8CGJ - chains A and K of the 16 polymer chains in the assembly; structure by electron microscopy, 1.79 A resolution.

[Chain A]
Molecule: 16S rRNA
Organism: Escherichia coli BW25113
Sequence (1540 nucleotides; each row starts with the number of its first residue):
     1 AAAUUGAAGA GUUUGAUCAU GGCUCAGAUU GAACGCUGGC GGCAGGCCUA ACACAUGCAA
    61 GUCGAACGGU AACAGGAAGA AGCUUGCUUC UUUGCUGACG AGUGGCGGAC GGGUGAGUAA
   121 UGUCUGGGAA ACUGCCUGAU GGAGGGGGAU AACUACUGGA AACGGUAGCU AAUACCGCAU
   181 AACGUCGCAA GACCAAAGAG GGGGACCUUC GGGCCUCUUG CCAUCGGAUG UGCCCAGAUG
   241 GGAUUAGCUA GUAGGUGGGG UAACGGCUCA CCUAGGCGAC GAUCCCUAGC UGGUCUGAGA
   301 GGAUGACCAG CCACACUGGA ACUGAGACAC GGUCCAGACU CCUACGGGAG GCAGCAGUGG
   361 GGAAUAUUGC ACAAUGGGCG CAAGCCUGAU GCAGCCAUGC CGCGUGUAUG AAGAAGCCCU
   421 UCGGGUUGUA AAGUACUUUC AGCGGGGAGG AAGGGAGUAA AGUUAAUACC UUUGCUCAUU
   481 GACGUUACCC GCAGAAGAAG CACCGGCUAA CUCCGUGCCA GCAGCCXCGG UAAUACGGAG
   541 GGUGCAAGCG UUAAUCGGAA UUACUGGGCG UAAAGCGCAC GCAGGCGGUU UGUUAAGUCA
   601 GAUGUGAAAU CCCCGGGCUC AACCUGGGAA CUGCAUCUGA UACUGGCAAG CUUGAGUCUC
   661 GUAGAGGGGG GUAGAAUUCC AGGUGUAGCG GUGAAAUGCG UAGAGAUCUG GAGGAAUACC
   721 GGUGGCGAAG GCGGCCCCCU GGACGAAGAC UGACGCUCAG GUGCGAAAGC GUGGGGAGCA
   781 AACAGGAUUA GAUACCCUGG UAGUCCACGC CGUAAACGAU GUCGACUUGG AGGUUGUGCC
   841 CUUGAGGCGU GGCUUCCGGA GCUAACGCGU UAAGUCGACC GCCUGGGGAG UACGGCCGCA
   901 AGGUUAAAAC UCAAAUGAAU UGACGGGGGC CCGCACAAGC GGUGGAGCAU GUGGUUUAAU
   961 UCGAUGXAAC GCGAAGAACC UUACCUGGUC UUGACAUCCA CGGAAGUUUU CAGAGAUGAG
  1021 AAUGUGCCUU CGGGAACCGU GAGACAGGUG CUGCAUGGCU GUCGUCAGCU CGUGUUGUGA
  1081 AAUGUUGGGU UAAGUCCCGC AACGAGCGCA ACCCUUAUCC UUUGUUGCCA GCGGUCCGGC
  1141 CGGGAACUCA AAGGAGACUG CCAGUGAUAA ACUGGAGGAA GGUGGGGAUG ACGUCAAGUC
  1201 AUCAUGGCCC UUACGACCAG GGCUACACAC GUGCUACAAU GGCGCAUACA AAGAGAAGCG
  1261 ACCUCGCGAG AGCAAGCGGA CCUCAUAAAG UGCGUCGUAG UCCGGAUUGG AGUCUGCAAC
  1321 UCGACUCCAU GAAGUCGGAA UCGCUAGUAA UCGUGGAUCA GAAUGCCACG GUGAAUACGU
  1381 UCCCGGGCCU UGUACACACC GCCCGUXACA CCAUGGGAGU GGGUUGCAAA AGAAGUAGGU
  1441 AGCUUAACCU UCGGGAGGGC GCUUACCACU UUGUGAUUCA UGACUGGGGU GAAGUCGUAA
  1501 CAAGGUAACC GUAGGGGAAC CUGCGGUUGG AUCACCUCCU
Not modelled in the structure: 1, 203-214, 840-846, 936-1060, 1113-1187, 1198-1381, 1535-1540
Modified positions: PSU (pseudouridine-5'-monophosphate) at position 516, G7M (N7-methyl-guanosine-5'-monophosphate) at position 527, 2MG (2N-methylguanosine-5'-monophosphate) at position 966, 5MC (5-methylcytidine-5'-monophosphate) at position 967, 2MG (2N-methylguanosine-5'-monophosphate) at position 1207, 4OC (4n,o2'-methylcytidine-5'-monophosphate) at position 1402, 5MC (5-methylcytidine-5'-monophosphate) at position 1407, UR3 (3-methyluridine-5'-monophoshate) at position 1498, 2MG (2N-methylguanosine-5'-monophosphate) at position 1516, MA6 (6N-dimethyladenosine-5'-monophoshate) at position 1518, MA6 (6N-dimethyladenosine-5'-monophoshate) at position 1519
Ion coordination: K+ site 1: G11, U12, G21, G22; Mg2+ site 1 near G21 (its only coordinating residue here); Mg2+ site 2: A59, U387; K+ site 2: G61, U62, G104, G105; Mg2+ site 3 near G100 (its only coordinating residue here); K+ site 3: G107, G324, G326; Mg2+ site 4: A109, G331; K+ site 4: A109, C110, G111; Mg2+ site 5 near G111 (its only coordinating residue here); K+ site 5: G115, G117, G289; Mg2+ site 6: A116, G117, G289; Mg2+ site 7 near G145 (its only coordinating residue here); 37 more Mg2+ sites not listed; 19 more K+ sites not listed
Small-molecule neighbours:
  - hydrated form of streptomycin (5I0; [(2S,3S,4S,5R,6S)-2-[(2R,3R,4R,5S)-2-[(1R,2S,3R,4R,5S,6R)-2,4-bis[[azaniumylidene(azanyl)methyl]amino]-3,5,6-tris(oxidanyl)cyclohexyl]oxy-4-[bis(oxidanyl)methyl]-5-methyl-4-oxidanyl-oxolan-3-yl]oxy-6-(hydroxymethyl)-4,5-bis(oxidanyl)oxan-3-yl]-methyl-azanium): U12, U13, U14, C526, G7M_527, C912, A913, A914, A915, U1490, G1491
  - tetracycline (TAC): G242, U244, A892, C893, A906, A907, A908

[Chain K]
Name: Small ribosomal subunit protein uS11
Organism: Escherichia coli BW25113
UniProt: P0A7R9 (RS11_ECOLI); residue numbers follow UniProt; this construct covers 1-129
Chain sequence (129 residues; row label = number of the first residue in the row):
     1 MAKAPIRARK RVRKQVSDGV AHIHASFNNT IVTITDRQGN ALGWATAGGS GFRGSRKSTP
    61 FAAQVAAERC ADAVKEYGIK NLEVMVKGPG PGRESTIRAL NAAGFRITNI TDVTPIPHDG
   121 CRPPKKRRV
Not modelled in the structure: 1-12
Sequence notes: modified residue (119)
Modified positions: Asp119 (beta-L-aspartic acid; IAS)

[Chain A / chain K interface]
Residue-residue contacts - 84 pairs, chain A then chain K:
  G674(A) with His118(K), hydrogen bond to the base
  A675(A) with Ile116(K), hydrogen bond to the sugar; Pro117(K), base contact; His118(K), hydrogen bond to the base; Gly120(K), base contact
  A676(A) with Pro115(K), phosphate contact; Ile116(K), sugar contact; Pro117(K), sugar contact; Cys121(K), base contact
  U677(A) with Pro115(K), phosphate contact; Cys121(K), hydrogen bond to the base
  G683(A) with Gly39(K), hydrogen bond to the base; Asn40(K), hydrogen bond to the base
  U684(A) with Asn40(K), sugar contact; Ala41(K), hydrogen bond to the sugar
  G685(A) with Ala41(K), sugar contact; Trp44(K), sugar contact
  U686(A) with Trp44(K), hydrogen bond to the sugar
  A687(A) with Trp44(K), sugar contact
  G688(A) with Trp44(K), sugar contact; Thr46(K), hydrogen bond to the phosphate; Gly49(K), sugar contact
  C689(A) with Asn29(K), hydrogen bond to the phosphate; Ile31(K), phosphate contact; Thr46(K), hydrogen bond to the phosphate; Gly48(K), hydrogen bond to the phosphate; Gly49(K), phosphate contact; Arg53(K), salt bridge to the phosphate
  G690(A) with Asn29(K), hydrogen bond to the phosphate; Arg53(K), hydrogen bond to the base
  G691(A) with Asn28(K), hydrogen bond to the phosphate; Arg53(K), hydrogen bond to the base; Lys57(K), hydrogen bond to the base
  U692(A) with Asn28(K), hydrogen bond to the phosphate; Gly54(K), base contact; Arg127(K), hydrogen bond to the phosphate
  G693(A) with Arg127(K), salt bridge to the phosphate
  A694(A) with Ser55(K), phosphate contact
  A695(A) with Gly54(K), phosphate contact
  A704(A) with Trp44(K), base contact
  G705(A) with Ile31(K), base contact; Trp44(K), base contact; Thr46(K), base contact
  A706(A) with His24(K), phosphate contact; Ile31(K), sugar contact; Thr33(K), hydrogen bond to the sugar; Ala41(K), base contact
  U707(A) with His22(K), phosphate contact; Thr35(K), sugar contact; Gly39(K), hydrogen bond to the sugar; Lys87(K), salt bridge to the phosphate
  C708(A) with His22(K), phosphate contact; Gln38(K), hydrogen bond to the sugar; Gly39(K), sugar contact
  G714(A) with Cys121(K), base contact
  A716(A) with Asp119(K), base contact; Gly120(K), hydrogen bond to the base
  U717(A) with His118(K), sugar contact; Asp119(K), sugar contact
  A718(A) with Pro117(K), sugar contact; His118(K), stacking on the base; Asp119(K), hydrogen bond to the sugar
  A777(A) with Cys121(K), base contact
  G778(A) with Cys121(K), sugar contact; Arg122(K), hydrogen bond to the sugar
  C779(A) with Arg122(K), hydrogen bond to the sugar; Pro123(K), sugar contact; Pro124(K), phosphate contact; Lys125(K), phosphate contact
  A780(A) with Pro124(K), phosphate contact; Lys125(K), hydrogen bond to the phosphate
  A781(A) with Lys125(K), salt bridge to the phosphate
  C795(A) with Arg128(K), hydrogen bond to the sugar
  C796(A) with Arg127(K), hydrogen bond to the sugar; Arg128(K), hydrogen bond to the phosphate
  C797(A) with Arg127(K), salt bridge to the phosphate
  U1506(A) with Arg128(K), hydrogen bond to the base; Val129(K), sugar contact
  U1522(A) with Lys125(K), hydrogen bond to the phosphate; Arg128(K), salt bridge to the phosphate
  G1523(A) with Lys125(K), salt bridge to the phosphate; Arg128(K), salt bridge to the phosphate
  C1524(A) with Arg122(K), salt bridge to the phosphate
  G1525(A) with Arg122(K), salt bridge to the phosphate
Interface residues without a listed pair, chain A (41 interface residues in all): A715, A1507
Interface residues without a listed pair, chain K (36 interface residues in all): Ser26, Lys126

[In short]
41 residues of chain A face 36 of chain K across their interface; the contacts include 32 hydrogen bonds, 10
salt bridges and 1 aromatic stacking contact. Polar pairs include G674(A)-His118(K), A675(A)-His118(K) and
U677(A)-Cys121(K). Ligands of chain A: hydrated form of streptomycin and tetracycline.
Chain A is 16S rRNA and chain K is Small ribosomal subunit protein uS11, both from Escherichia coli BW25113;
the structure, Streptomycin bound to the 30S body, was determined by electron microscopy, deposited together
with 8CA7, 8CAI, 8CEP, 8CF1, 8CF8, 8CGI, 8CGR and 8CGU.
